Entry 9F18 (X-ray diffraction, 2.52 A resolution); this record covers chains H and L.

# Chain H
Name: Heavy chain rabbit fab
From: Oryctolagus cuniculus
Notes: antibody fragment or engineered binder
Sequence (230 residues; row label = number of the first residue in the row):
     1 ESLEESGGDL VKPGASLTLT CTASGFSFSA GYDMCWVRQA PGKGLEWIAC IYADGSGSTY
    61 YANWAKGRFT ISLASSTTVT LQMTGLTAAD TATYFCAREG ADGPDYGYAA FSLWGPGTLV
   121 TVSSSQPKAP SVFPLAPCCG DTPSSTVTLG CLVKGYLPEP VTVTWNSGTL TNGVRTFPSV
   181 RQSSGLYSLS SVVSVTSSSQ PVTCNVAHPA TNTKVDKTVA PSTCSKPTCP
Not modelled in the structure: 225-230
Modified / non-standard residues: Glu1 (pyroglutamic acid; PCA)
Disulfides: Cys21-Cys96, Cys35-Cys50, Cys139-Cys224, Cys151-Cys204

# Chain L
Name: Light chain rabbit fab
From: Oryctolagus cuniculus
Notes: antibody fragment or engineered binder
Sequence (217 residues; numbered 1 to 217; the number before each row is that of its first residue):
     1 DVVMTQTPAS VEAAVGGTVT IKCQASQSIS NYFSWYQQKP GQPPKLLIYK ASTLASGVPS
    61 RFKGSGSGTE FTLTISDLEC ADAATYYCQS FYGSVTSDYG GFAFGGGTEV VVKGDPVAPT
   121 VLIFPPAADQ VATGTVTIVC VANKYFPDVT VTWEVDGTTQ TTGIENSKTP QNSADCTYNL
   181 SSTLTLTSTQ YNSHKEYTCK VTQGTTSVVQ SFNRGDC
Disulfides: Cys23-Cys88, Cys80-Cys176, Cys140-Cys199

# Chain H / chain L interface
Cross-chain cystine bridges: Cys138(H)-Cys217(L)
Contacting residue pairs (76):
  Val37(H) - Phe104(L)  hydrophobic
  Gln39(H) - Gln38(L)  hydrogen bond
  Gln39(H) - Tyr87(L)  hydrogen bond
  Lys43(H) - Tyr87(L)
  Gly44(H) - Tyr87(L)
  Leu45(H) - Pro44(L)  hydrophobic
  Leu45(H) - Tyr87(L)  hydrophobic
  Leu45(H) - Phe104(L)
  Trp47(H) - Gly101(L)
  Trp47(H) - Phe102(L)
  Cys50(H) - Phe102(L)  hydrophobic
  Ser58(H) - Ser97(L)
  Ser58(H) - Asp98(L)  hydrogen bond (side chain-backbone)
  Thr59(H) - Asp98(L)
  Tyr60(H) - Ser97(L)
  Tyr60(H) - Asp98(L)
  Tyr60(H) - Gly100(L)
  Tyr60(H) - Phe102(L)  hydrophobic
  Asn63(H) - Asp1(L)  hydrogen bond (backbone-side chain)
  Trp64(H) - Asp1(L)
  Phe95(H) - Pro43(L)  hydrophobic
  Asp102(H) - Lys50(L)  salt bridge
  Tyr106(H) - Tyr32(L)
  Tyr108(H) - Tyr32(L)
  Tyr108(H) - Tyr49(L)  hydrophobic
  Tyr108(H) - Lys50(L)
  Ala109(H) - Gln89(L)  hydrogen bond (backbone-side chain)
  Ala109(H) - Phe91(L)  hydrophobic
  Ala109(H) - Phe102(L)
  Ala110(H) - Ser34(L)
  Ala110(H) - Tyr36(L)
  Ala110(H) - Leu46(L)  hydrophobic
  Ala110(H) - Tyr49(L)  hydrophobic
  Phe111(H) - Tyr36(L)  hydrogen bond (backbone-side chain)
  Phe111(H) - Leu46(L)
  Phe111(H) - Gln89(L)
  Phe111(H) - Phe102(L)  hydrophobic
  Ser112(H) - Leu46(L)
  Trp114(H) - Tyr36(L)  hydrophobic
  Trp114(H) - Pro43(L)  hydrophobic
  Trp114(H) - Pro44(L)
  Gly115(H) - Pro43(L)
  Phe133(H) - Asp129(L)
  Phe133(H) - Gln130(L)
  Pro134(H) - Ala127(L)
  Leu135(H) - Phe124(L)
  Leu135(H) - Val139(L)  hydrophobic
  Ala136(H) - Phe124(L)
  Ala136(H) - Pro125(L)
  Pro137(H) - Phe124(L)
  Cys138(H) - Asp216(L)
  Cys138(H) - Cys217(L)  disulfide
  Gly140(H) - Asp216(L)
  Thr148(H) - Leu122(L)
  Thr148(H) - Phe124(L)
  Leu152(H) - Gln130(L)
  Leu152(H) - Thr137(L)
  Leu152(H) - Val139(L)  hydrophobic
  Lys154(H) - Gln130(L)
  Lys154(H) - Thr135(L)
  Lys154(H) - Val136(L)
  Lys154(H) - Thr137(L)  hydrogen bond
  Arg175(H) - Asn143(L)  hydrogen bond
  Arg175(H) - Asn179(L)
  Phe177(H) - Ser167(L)
  Phe177(H) - Thr169(L)
  Phe177(H) - Asn179(L)
  Phe177(H) - Leu180(L)
  Phe177(H) - Ser181(L)
  Pro178(H) - Ser167(L)  hydrogen bond (backbone-side chain)
  Pro178(H) - Lys168(L)
  Val180(H) - Glu165(L)
  Val180(H) - Asn166(L)
  Val180(H) - Ser167(L)
  Gln182(H) - Glu165(L)
  Ser190(H) - Ser181(L)  hydrogen bond
Interface residues without a listed pair, chain H (45 interface residues in all): Ala62, Gly107, Pro116, Cys139, Ser179, Val192, Lys217
Interface residues without a listed pair, chain L (44 interface residues in all): Gln42, Gly105, Val141, Thr185

# In short
45 residues of chain H face 44 of chain L across their interface; the contacts include 1 disulfide bond, 10
hydrogen bonds and 1 salt bridge. Polar contacts include Asp102(H)-Lys50(L), Gln39(H)-Gln38(L) and
Gln39(H)-Tyr87(L).
Here chain H is Heavy chain rabbit fab and chain L is Light chain rabbit fab, both from Oryctolagus cuniculus.
Entry 9F18 (Crystal structure of a first-in-class antibody for alpha-1,6-fucosylated prostate-specific
antigen) was determined by X-ray diffraction (same publication as 9F1I).
